6CQQ - chains A and C of the 5 polymer chains in the assembly; structure by X-ray diffraction, 2.80 A resolution.

# Chain A
Protein: HLA class II histocompatibility antigen, DR alpha chain
Source organism: Homo sapiens
Reference sequence: P01903 (DRA_HUMAN); residues 1-182 here correspond to UniProt positions 26-207 (UniProt number = residue number + 25)
Amino-acid sequence (182 residues; each row starts with the number of its first residue):
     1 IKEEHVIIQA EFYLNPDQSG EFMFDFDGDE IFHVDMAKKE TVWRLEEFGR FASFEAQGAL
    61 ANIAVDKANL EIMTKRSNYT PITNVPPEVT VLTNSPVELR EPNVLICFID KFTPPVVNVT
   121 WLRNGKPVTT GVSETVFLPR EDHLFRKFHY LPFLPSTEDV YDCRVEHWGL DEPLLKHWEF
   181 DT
Disordered / not traced: 1-3, 182
Differences from the reference sequence: conflict Thr182 (Ala207 in P01903)
Disulfide bonds: Cys107-Cys163
Covalently attached groups: N-acetylglucosamine (NAG) linked to Asn118
Curated features (UniProtKB/Swiss-Prot):
  - region: Glu179 to Asp181 (Connecting peptide)
  - site: Gln9 (Self- and pathogen-derived peptide antigen), Gly49 (Self-peptide antigen), Phe51 (Self- and pathogen-derived peptide antigen), Ala52 (Self-peptide antigen), Ser53 (Self- and pathogen-derived peptide antigen), Glu55 (Pathogen-derived peptide antigen), Asn62 (Self- and pathogen-derived peptide antigen), Asn69 (Pathogen-derived peptide antigen), Arg76 (Self- and pathogen-derived peptide antigen)
  - glycosylation (N-linked (GlcNAc...) asparagine): Asn78, Asn118

# Chain C
Protein: Peptide from Capsid protein p24
Reference sequence: P04591 (GAG_HV1H2); residues 89-101 here correspond to UniProt positions 299-311 (UniProt number = residue number + 210)
Amino-acid sequence (13 residues; numbered 89 to 101; the number before each row is that of its first residue):
    89 RFYKTLRAEQ ASQ

# How chain A and chain C interact
Residue-residue contacts (31; chain A residue first):
  Gln9(A) - Thr93(C)
  Gln9(A) - Leu94(C)  hydrogen bond (side chain-backbone)
  Phe22(A) - Thr93(C)
  Phe24(A) - Lys92(C)
  Ile31(A) - Tyr91(C)
  Phe32(A) - Tyr91(C)  hydrophobic
  Trp43(A) - Tyr91(C)  hydrophobic
  Ala52(A) - Arg89(C)
  Ala52(A) - Tyr91(C)  hydrophobic
  Ser53(A) - Arg89(C)  hydrogen bond (backbone-backbone)
  Ser53(A) - Phe90(C)
  Ser53(A) - Tyr91(C)  hydrogen bond (backbone-backbone)
  Phe54(A) - Phe90(C)
  Phe54(A) - Tyr91(C)
  Phe54(A) - Thr93(C)
  Gly58(A) - Thr93(C)
  Gly58(A) - Arg95(C)
  Ala61(A) - Arg95(C)
  Asn62(A) - Thr93(C)
  Asn62(A) - Leu94(C)  hydrogen bond (side chain-backbone)
  Asn62(A) - Arg95(C)
  Asn62(A) - Ala96(C)  hydrogen bond (side chain-backbone)
  Val65(A) - Ala96(C)  hydrophobic
  Val65(A) - Glu97(C)
  Val65(A) - Gln98(C)
  Asn69(A) - Glu97(C)  hydrogen bond (side chain-backbone)
  Asn69(A) - Gln98(C)
  Asn69(A) - Ala99(C)  hydrogen bond (side chain-backbone)
  Ile72(A) - Ser100(C)
  Met73(A) - Ala99(C)  hydrophobic
  Arg76(A) - Ser100(C)  hydrogen bond (side chain-backbone)
Also at the interface, not in a pair above, chain A (22 interface residues in all): Phe51, Glu55, Ala59, Asp66, Ala68

# In short
22 residues of chain A face 12 of chain C across their interface, with 8 hydrogen bonds. Among the polar pairs
are Gln9(A)-Leu94(C), Asn62(A)-Leu94(C) and Asn62(A)-Ala96(C). Covalently linked N-acetylglucosamine: at
Asn118(A).
Chain A is HLA class II histocompatibility antigen, DR alpha chain (Homo sapiens) and chain C is Peptide from
Capsid protein p24; the structure, Crystal structure of F24 TCR -DR15-RQ13 peptide complex, was determined by
X-ray diffraction (same publication as 6CPH, 6CPL, 6CPN, 6CPO, 6CQJ, 6CQL, 6CQN and 6CQR).
